Entry 2X9G (X-ray diffraction, 1.10 A resolution); this record covers chains B and D of the 4 polymer chains in the assembly.

Chain B (and D):
Protein: Pteridine reductase
Organism: Trypanosoma brucei brucei
Notes: EC 1.5.1.33; chain D of this document is another copy of the same molecule, construct and numbering; everything in this record applies to it too
UniProtKB: O76290 (O76290_TRYBB); residues 1-268 here = UniProt positions 1-268
Amino-acid sequence (288 residues; row label = number of the first residue in the row; numbers below 1 keep their minus sign (Met-19 is residue -19)):
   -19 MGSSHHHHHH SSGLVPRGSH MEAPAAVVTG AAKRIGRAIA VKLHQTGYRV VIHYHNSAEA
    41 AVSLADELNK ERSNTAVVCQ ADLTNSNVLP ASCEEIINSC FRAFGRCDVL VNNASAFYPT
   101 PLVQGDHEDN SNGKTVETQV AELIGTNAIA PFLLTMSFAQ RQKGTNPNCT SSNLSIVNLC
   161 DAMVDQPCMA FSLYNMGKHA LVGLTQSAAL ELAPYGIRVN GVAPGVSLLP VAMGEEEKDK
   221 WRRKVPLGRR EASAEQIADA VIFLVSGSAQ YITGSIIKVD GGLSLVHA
Not modelled in the structure: -19 to 1, 104-113, 144-150 (chain D: -19 to 1, 105-113, 143-151)
Construct notes: expression tag (-19 to 0)
Small-molecule neighbours:
  - ly231514 (LYA; 2-{4-[2-(2-amino-4-oxo-4,7-dihydro-3H-pyrrolo[2,3-d]pyrimidin-5-yl)-ethyl]-benzoylamino}-pentanedioic acid): Arg14, Ser95, Phe97, Pro99, Asp161, Cys168, Met169, Phe171, Tyr174, Val206, Leu208, Leu209, Pro210, Met213, Glu217, Trp221
  - NADP (NAP; NADP nicotinamide-adenine-dinucleotide phosphate): Gly10, Arg14, Ile15, Gly16, His33, Tyr34, His35, Asn36, Ser37, Ala61, Asp62, Leu63, Thr64, Asn93, Ala94, Ser95, Ala96, Thr126, Asn127, Leu159, Cys160, Asp161, Tyr174, Lys178, Pro204, Gly205, Val206, Ser207, Leu208
Reported in the primary citation:
  - binding site for ly231514: Arg14, Ser95, Phe97, Pro99, Tyr174, Val206, Leu209, Pro210, Met213, Trp221
  - catalytic residues: Asp161, Tyr174 (citing earlier work)
  - binding site for NADP: Arg14, Lys178, Leu208

Chain B / chain D interface:
Residue-residue contacts - 77 pairs, chain B then chain D:
  Pro70(B) - Val116(D)  hydrophobic
  Pro70(B) - Glu117(D)
  Pro101(B) - Met136(D)
  Pro101(B) - Glu191(D)
  Leu102(B) - Phe132(D)  hydrophobic
  Leu102(B) - Met136(D)
  Leu102(B) - Gln140(D)  hydrogen bond (backbone-side chain)
  Leu102(B) - Ala188(D)  hydrophobic
  Leu102(B) - Glu191(D)  hydrogen bond (backbone-side chain)
  Val103(B) - Ala139(D)  hydrophobic
  Val103(B) - Gln140(D)
  Val103(B) - Tyr195(D)  hydrophobic
  Val116(B) - Pro70(D)  hydrophobic
  Val116(B) - Phe132(D)  hydrophobic
  Val116(B) - Leu133(D)  hydrophobic
  Val116(B) - Met136(D)  hydrophobic
  Glu117(B) - Asn67(D)
  Glu117(B) - Pro70(D)
  Val120(B) - Ile129(D)  hydrophobic
  Ile124(B) - Ile129(D)  hydrophobic
  Ala128(B) - Met176(D)
  Ile129(B) - Val120(D)  hydrophobic
  Ile129(B) - Ile124(D)  hydrophobic
  Phe132(B) - Leu102(D)  hydrophobic
  Phe132(B) - Val116(D)  hydrophobic
  Phe132(B) - Ser172(D)
  Phe132(B) - Leu173(D)  hydrophobic
  Phe132(B) - Met176(D)  hydrophobic
  Leu133(B) - Val116(D)  hydrophobic
  Met136(B) - Pro101(D)
  Met136(B) - Leu102(D)
  Met136(B) - Val116(D)  hydrophobic
  Ala139(B) - Val103(D)  hydrophobic
  Gln140(B) - Val103(D)
  Gln140(B) - Gln104(D)  hydrogen bond (side chain-backbone)
  Lys143(B) - Val103(D)
  Lys143(B) - Gln104(D)
  Asp165(B) - Gln186(D)  hydrogen bond
  Pro167(B) - Ser187(D)
  Pro167(B) - Leu190(D)
  Met169(B) - Leu190(D)  hydrophobic
  Met169(B) - Glu191(D)
  Ala170(B) - Glu191(D)
  Ser172(B) - Phe132(D)
  Ser172(B) - Ser187(D)
  Ser172(B) - Glu191(D)
  Leu173(B) - Phe132(D)  hydrophobic
  Asn175(B) - Gly183(D)
  Asn175(B) - Ser187(D)  hydrogen bond
  Met176(B) - Ala128(D)
  Met176(B) - Phe132(D)  hydrophobic
  Met176(B) - Ala180(D)
  Met176(B) - Leu184(D)
  His179(B) - His179(D)  hydrogen bond
  His179(B) - Ala180(D)
  His179(B) - Val182(D)
  His179(B) - Gly183(D)
  His179(B) - Gln186(D)
  Ala180(B) - Met176(D)
  Val182(B) - His179(D)
  Gly183(B) - Asn175(D)
  Gly183(B) - His179(D)
  Leu184(B) - Met176(D)
  Gln186(B) - Asp165(D)  hydrogen bond
  Gln186(B) - His179(D)
  Ser187(B) - Pro167(D)
  Ser187(B) - Ser172(D)
  Ser187(B) - Asn175(D)  hydrogen bond
  Ala188(B) - Leu102(D)  hydrophobic
  Leu190(B) - Pro167(D)
  Leu190(B) - Met169(D)
  Glu191(B) - Pro101(D)
  Glu191(B) - Leu102(D)  hydrogen bond (side chain-backbone)
  Glu191(B) - Met169(D)
  Glu191(B) - Ala170(D)
  Glu191(B) - Ser172(D)
  Tyr195(B) - Val103(D)
Interface residues without a listed pair, chain B (41 interface residues in all): Asn65, Asn67, Thr135, Val164, Cys168, Leu192
Interface residues without a listed pair, chain D (41 interface residues in all): Asn65, Thr135, Val164, Cys168, Leu192

Overview:
The chain B/chain D interface involves 41 residues from each chain; the contacts include 9 hydrogen bonds.
Polar pairs include Leu102(B)-Gln140(D), Leu102(B)-Glu191(D) and Gln140(B)-Gln104(D). Ligands of chain B: NADP
and ly231514. The paper reports catalytic residues Asp161(B) and Tyr174(B); a binding site for ly231514 at
Arg14(B), Ser95(B) and Phe97(B) among others.
Both chains are Pteridine reductase (Trypanosoma brucei brucei). Entry 2X9G (High resolution structure of
TbPTR1 in complex with Pemetrexed) was determined by X-ray diffraction, deposited together with 2X9N, 2X9V and
3MCV.
